Entry 2YGG (X-ray diffraction, 2.23 A resolution); this record covers chains A and B.

# Chain A
Protein: Sodium/hydrogen exchanger 1
Source organism: Homo sapiens
Notes: fragment: cam binding region, residues 622-689
Reference sequence: P19634 (SL9A1_HUMAN); residues 622-689 here = UniProt positions 622-689
Amino-acid sequence (70 residues; numbered 620 to 689; the number before each row is that of its first residue):
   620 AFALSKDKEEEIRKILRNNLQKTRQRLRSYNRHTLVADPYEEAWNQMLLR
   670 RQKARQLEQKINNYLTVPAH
Not modelled in the structure: 686-689
Construct notes: expression tag (620-621)
UniProt features mapped onto this chain:
  - region: Leu684 to Pro687 (Interaction with PPP3CA)
  - modified residue: Ser648 (Phosphoserine)
From the paper describing this entry:
  - contacts within the chain: Trp663-Met666, Trp663-Leu667 (hydrophobic contact)
  - post-translational modification sites: Ser648 (citing earlier work)

# Chain B
Protein: Calmodulin
Source organism: Rattus norvegicus
Reference sequence: P62161 (CALM_RAT); residues 1-149 here = UniProt positions 1-149
Amino-acid sequence (150 residues; each row starts with the number of its first residue):
     1 MADQLTEEQIAEFKEAFSLFDKDGDGTITTKELGTVMRSLGQNPTEAELQ
    51 DMINEVDADGNGTIDFPEFLTMMARKMKDTDSEEEIREAFRVFDKDGNGY
   101 ISAAELRHVMTNLGEKLTDEEVDEMIREADIDGDGQVNYEEFVQMMTAKA
Not modelled in the structure: 1-4
Construct notes: expression tag (150)
Ion coordination: Ca2+ site 1: Asp21, Asp23, Asp25, Thr27, Glu32; Ca2+ site 2: Asp57, Asp59, Asn61, Thr63, Glu68; Ca2+ site 3: Asp94, Asp96, Asn98, Tyr100, Glu105; Ca2+ site 4: Asp130, Asp132, Asp134, Gln136, Glu141
Ligand contacts:
  - tris(hydroxyethyl)aminomethane (TAM), molecule 1: Asp119, Glu120, Asp123, Glu124, Arg127
  - tris(hydroxyethyl)aminomethane (TAM), molecule 2: Asn138, Tyr139, Glu140

# How chain A and chain B interact
Contacting residue pairs - 40 pairs, chain A then chain B:
  Arg632(A) - Arg127(B)
  Arg632(A) - Glu128(B)  salt bridge
  Lys633(A) - Arg127(B)
  Arg636(A) - Glu128(B)  salt bridge
  Asn637(A) - Ile131(B)  hydrogen bond (side chain-backbone)
  Gln640(A) - Glu128(B)  hydrogen bond (side chain-backbone)
  Gln640(A) - Ile131(B)
  Gln640(A) - Gln144(B)  hydrogen bond (backbone-side chain)
  Lys641(A) - Ile131(B)  hydrogen bond (side chain-backbone)
  Arg643(A) - Gln144(B)
  Gln644(A) - Ile131(B)
  Gln644(A) - Glu140(B)
  Gln644(A) - Gln144(B)
  Arg647(A) - Glu83(B)  salt bridge
  Arg647(A) - Glu140(B)  salt bridge
  Arg647(A) - Val143(B)
  Arg651(A) - Glu140(B)  salt bridge
  Leu654(A) - Gln42(B)
  Val655(A) - Gln42(B)
  Ala656(A) - Leu40(B)  hydrophobic
  Ala656(A) - Gln42(B)  hydrogen bond (backbone-side chain)
  Asp657(A) - Lys76(B)  salt bridge
  Pro658(A) - Phe20(B)
  Pro658(A) - Val36(B)  hydrophobic
  Tyr659(A) - Phe20(B)  hydrophobic
  Tyr659(A) - Val56(B)
  Tyr659(A) - Met72(B)
  Tyr659(A) - Met73(B)
  Ala662(A) - Phe20(B)  hydrophobic
  Trp663(A) - Glu12(B)
  Trp663(A) - Phe13(B)  hydrophobic
  Trp663(A) - Ala16(B)  hydrophobic
  Trp663(A) - Met73(B)  hydrophobic
  Gln665(A) - Leu19(B)
  Met666(A) - Glu12(B)
  Met666(A) - Glu15(B)
  Arg669(A) - Glu15(B)  salt bridge
  Arg670(A) - Ala11(B)
  Arg670(A) - Glu12(B)
  Arg670(A) - Glu15(B)  salt bridge
Also at the interface, not in a pair above, chain A (24 interface residues in all): Glu661, Leu667
Also at the interface, not in a pair above, chain B (30 interface residues in all): Glu8, Leu33, Met37, Met52, Ile64, Phe69, Ala129, Asp130, Tyr139
Interface features reported in the paper:
  - specific contacts: Met72(B)-Tyr659(A) (hydrophobic contact)
  - interface residues, chain A: Arg632(A), Gln640(A), Gln644(A), Arg647(A), Arg651(A), Tyr659(A), Trp663(A), Arg669(A), Arg670(A)
  - interface residues, chain B: Glu83(B), Glu140(B)

# Summary
24 residues of chain A face 30 of chain B across their interface, with 5 hydrogen bonds and 8 salt bridges.
Polar pairs include Arg632(A)-Glu128(B), Arg636(A)-Glu128(B) and Arg647(A)-Glu83(B). The paper describes a
hydrophobic contact between Met72(B) and Tyr659(A). From the paper: interface residues Arg632(A), Gln640(A)
and Glu83(B) among others; a modification site at Ser648(A).
Chain A is Sodium/hydrogen exchanger 1 (Homo sapiens) and chain B is Calmodulin (Rattus norvegicus); the
structure, Complex of CaMBR and CaM, was determined by X-ray diffraction.
